PDB entry 9I8E | electron microscopy, 3.40 A resolution | chains C and A of the 4 polymer chains in the assembly

== Chain C (and A) ==
Molecule: Encapsulin
Organism: Dendrosporobacter quercicolus
Notes: chain A of this document is another copy of the same molecule, construct and numbering; everything in this record applies to it too
Reference sequence: A0A1G9WS71 (A0A1G9WS71_9FIRM); residue numbers follow UniProt; this construct covers 1-278
Sequence (278 residues; numbered 1 to 278; the number before each row is that of its first residue):
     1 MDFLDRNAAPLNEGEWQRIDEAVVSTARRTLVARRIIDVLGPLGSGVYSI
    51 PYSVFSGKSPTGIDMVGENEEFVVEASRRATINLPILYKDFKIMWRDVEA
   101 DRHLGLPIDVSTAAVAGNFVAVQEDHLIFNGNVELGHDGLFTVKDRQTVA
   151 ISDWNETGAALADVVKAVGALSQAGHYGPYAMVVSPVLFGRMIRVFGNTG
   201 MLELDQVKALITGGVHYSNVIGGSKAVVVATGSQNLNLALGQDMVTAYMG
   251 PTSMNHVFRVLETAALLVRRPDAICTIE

== How chain C and chain A interact ==
Residue-residue contacts (7):
  Tyr48(C) with Pro51(A); Arg79(A); Thr81(A)
  Ser49(C) with Ser49(A), hydrogen bond
  Arg79(C) with Tyr48(A), hydrogen bond
  Thr81(C) with Tyr48(A); Asn83(A), hydrogen bond
Other interface residues (no listed pair), chain C (5 interface residues in all): Asn83

== In short ==
5 residues of chain C face 6 of chain A across their interface; the contacts include 3 hydrogen bonds. Polar
contacts include Ser49(C)-Ser49(A), Arg79(C)-Tyr48(A) and Thr81(C)-Asn83(A).
Both chains are Encapsulin (Dendrosporobacter quercicolus). Entry 9I8E (Structure of Encapsulin from
Dendrosporobacter quercicolus) was determined by electron microscopy (same publication as 9I8D and 9I8F).
